PDB entry 4JU6 | X-ray diffraction, 2.20 A resolution | chain A

# Chain A
Molecule: Genome polyprotein
Organism: Hepatitis C virus
Notes: EC 3.4.22.-, 3.4.21.98, 3.6.1.15, 3.6.4.13, 2.7.7.48; fragment: rna-directed rna polymerase
UniProtKB: O92972 (POLG_HCVJ4); residues 1-570 here correspond to UniProt positions 2420-2989 (UniProt number = residue number + 2419)
Amino-acid sequence (576 residues; each row starts with the number of its first residue):
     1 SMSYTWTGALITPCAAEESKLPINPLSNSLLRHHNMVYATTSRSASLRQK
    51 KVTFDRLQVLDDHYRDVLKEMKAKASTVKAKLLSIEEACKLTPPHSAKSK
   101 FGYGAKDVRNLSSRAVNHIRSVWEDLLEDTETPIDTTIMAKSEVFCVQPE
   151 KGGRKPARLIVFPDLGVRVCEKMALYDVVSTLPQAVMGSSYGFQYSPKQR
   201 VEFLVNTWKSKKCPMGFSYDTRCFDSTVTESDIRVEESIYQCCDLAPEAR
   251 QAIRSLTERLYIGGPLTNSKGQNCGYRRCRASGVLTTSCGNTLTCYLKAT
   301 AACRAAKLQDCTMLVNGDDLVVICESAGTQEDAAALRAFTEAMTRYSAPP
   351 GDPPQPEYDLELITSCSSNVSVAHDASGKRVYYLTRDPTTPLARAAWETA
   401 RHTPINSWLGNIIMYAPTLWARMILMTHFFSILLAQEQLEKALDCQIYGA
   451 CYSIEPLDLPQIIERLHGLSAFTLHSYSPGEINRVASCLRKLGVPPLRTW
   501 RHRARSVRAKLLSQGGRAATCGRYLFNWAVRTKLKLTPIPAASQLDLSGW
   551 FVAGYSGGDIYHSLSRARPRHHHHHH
Not modelled in the structure: 150-153, 564-576
Sequence notes: expression tag (571-576)
Metal / ion sites: Mg2+: D220, T221
Ligand contacts: 1O6 (2-{[(trans-4-methylcyclohexyl)carbonyl](propan-2-yl)amino}-5-phenoxybenzoic acid): L419, R422, M423, L474, H475, S476, Y477, I482, V485, A486, L489, L497, W528

# Overview
Ligands of chain A: compound 1O6. D220 and T221 coordinate Mg2+.
Chain A is Genome polyprotein (Hepatitis C virus); the structure, Crystal structure of hcv ns5b polymerase in
complex with compound 24, was determined by X-ray diffraction (same publication as 4JU3, 4JU4 and 4JU7).
